3PIL - chain A; structure by X-ray diffraction, 2.04 A resolution.

Chain A:
Name: Peptide methionine sulfoxide reductase
Source organism: Saccharomyces cerevisiae
Notes: EC 1.8.4.11
Reference sequence: P40029 (MSRA_YEAST); residue numbers follow UniProt; this construct covers 2-184
Chain sequence (184 residues; numbered 1 to 184; the number before each row is that of its first residue):
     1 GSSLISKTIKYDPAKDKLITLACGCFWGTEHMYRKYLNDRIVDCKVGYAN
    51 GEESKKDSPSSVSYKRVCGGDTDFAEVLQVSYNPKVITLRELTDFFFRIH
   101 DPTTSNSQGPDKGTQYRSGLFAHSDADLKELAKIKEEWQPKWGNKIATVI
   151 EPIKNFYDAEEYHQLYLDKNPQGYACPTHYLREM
Unresolved in the structure: 184
Sequence notes: expression tag (1)
Curated features (UniProtKB/Swiss-Prot):
  - modified residue: S58 (Phosphoserine)
From the paper describing this entry:
  - catalytic residues: C25, C176 (by similarity / conservation)
  - binding site for acetate ion: F26, W27, Y64, E76, Y116

Summary:
From the paper: catalytic residues C25 and C176; a binding site for acetate ion at F26, W27 and Y64 among
others.
Chain A is Peptide methionine sulfoxide reductase (Saccharomyces cerevisiae); the structure, Crystal structure
of Mxr1 from Saccharomyces cerevisiae in reduced form, was determined by X-ray diffraction together with 3PIM
and 3PIN from the same study.
